3EQ8 - chain A; structure by X-ray diffraction, 2.73 A resolution.

[Chain A]
Name: Prolyl endopeptidase
Source organism: Sus scrofa
Notes: EC 3.4.21.26
Reference sequence: P23687 (PPCE_PIG); residue numbers follow UniProt; this construct covers 1-710
Sequence (710 residues; row label = number of the first residue in the row):
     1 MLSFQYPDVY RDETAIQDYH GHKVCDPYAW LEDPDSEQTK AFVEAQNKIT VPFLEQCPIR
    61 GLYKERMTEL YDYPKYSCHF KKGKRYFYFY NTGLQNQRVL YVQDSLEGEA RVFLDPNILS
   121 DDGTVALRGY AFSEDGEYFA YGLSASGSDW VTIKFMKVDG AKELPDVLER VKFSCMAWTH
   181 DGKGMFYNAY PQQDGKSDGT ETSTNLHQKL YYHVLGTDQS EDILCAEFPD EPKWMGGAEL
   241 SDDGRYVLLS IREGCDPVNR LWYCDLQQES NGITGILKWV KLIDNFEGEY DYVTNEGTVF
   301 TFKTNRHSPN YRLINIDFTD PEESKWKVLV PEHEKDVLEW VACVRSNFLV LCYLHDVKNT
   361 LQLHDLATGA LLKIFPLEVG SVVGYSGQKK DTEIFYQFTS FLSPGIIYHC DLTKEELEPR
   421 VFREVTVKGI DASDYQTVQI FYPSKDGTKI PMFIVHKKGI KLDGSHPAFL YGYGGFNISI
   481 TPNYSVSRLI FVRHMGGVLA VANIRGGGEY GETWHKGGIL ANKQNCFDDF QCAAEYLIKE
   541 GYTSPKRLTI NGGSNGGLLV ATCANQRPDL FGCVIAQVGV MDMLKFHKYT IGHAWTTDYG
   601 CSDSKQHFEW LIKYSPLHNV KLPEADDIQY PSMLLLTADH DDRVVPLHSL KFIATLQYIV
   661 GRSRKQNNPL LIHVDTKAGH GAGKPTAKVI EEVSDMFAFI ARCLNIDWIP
Disordered / not traced: 1
Ligand contacts: R-Pro- (X98; 1-{3-oxo-3-[(2S)-2-(pyrrolidin-1-ylcarbonyl)pyrrolidin-1-yl]propyl}-3-phenylquinoxalin-2(1H)-one): Phe173, Ser174, Met235, Gly254, Cys255, Tyr473, Phe476, Ser554, Asn555, Val580, Ile591, Ala594, Trp595, Tyr599, Arg643, Val644, His680
Curated features (UniProtKB/Swiss-Prot):
  - active site (Charge relay system): Ser554, Asp641, His680
  - modified residue: Met1 (N-acetylmethionine), Lys157 (N6-acetyllysine)

[Overview]
Chain A binds R-Pro-. Curated annotation (UniProt) lists 3 active-site residues.
Chain A is Prolyl endopeptidase (Sus scrofa); the structure, Prolyl oligopeptidase complexed with
R-Pro-(decarboxy-Pro)-Type inhibitors, was determined by X-ray diffraction (same publication as 3EQ7 and
3EQ9).
